6HLR - chains A and E of the 15 polymer chains in the assembly; structure by electron microscopy, 3.18 A resolution.

[Chain A]
Name: DNA-directed RNA polymerase I subunit RPA190
Source organism: Saccharomyces cerevisiae (strain ATCC 204508 / S288c)
Notes: EC 2.7.7.6
UniProt: P10964 (RPA1_YEAST); residues 1-1664 here = UniProt positions 1-1664
Chain sequence (1664 residues; row label = number of the first residue in the row):
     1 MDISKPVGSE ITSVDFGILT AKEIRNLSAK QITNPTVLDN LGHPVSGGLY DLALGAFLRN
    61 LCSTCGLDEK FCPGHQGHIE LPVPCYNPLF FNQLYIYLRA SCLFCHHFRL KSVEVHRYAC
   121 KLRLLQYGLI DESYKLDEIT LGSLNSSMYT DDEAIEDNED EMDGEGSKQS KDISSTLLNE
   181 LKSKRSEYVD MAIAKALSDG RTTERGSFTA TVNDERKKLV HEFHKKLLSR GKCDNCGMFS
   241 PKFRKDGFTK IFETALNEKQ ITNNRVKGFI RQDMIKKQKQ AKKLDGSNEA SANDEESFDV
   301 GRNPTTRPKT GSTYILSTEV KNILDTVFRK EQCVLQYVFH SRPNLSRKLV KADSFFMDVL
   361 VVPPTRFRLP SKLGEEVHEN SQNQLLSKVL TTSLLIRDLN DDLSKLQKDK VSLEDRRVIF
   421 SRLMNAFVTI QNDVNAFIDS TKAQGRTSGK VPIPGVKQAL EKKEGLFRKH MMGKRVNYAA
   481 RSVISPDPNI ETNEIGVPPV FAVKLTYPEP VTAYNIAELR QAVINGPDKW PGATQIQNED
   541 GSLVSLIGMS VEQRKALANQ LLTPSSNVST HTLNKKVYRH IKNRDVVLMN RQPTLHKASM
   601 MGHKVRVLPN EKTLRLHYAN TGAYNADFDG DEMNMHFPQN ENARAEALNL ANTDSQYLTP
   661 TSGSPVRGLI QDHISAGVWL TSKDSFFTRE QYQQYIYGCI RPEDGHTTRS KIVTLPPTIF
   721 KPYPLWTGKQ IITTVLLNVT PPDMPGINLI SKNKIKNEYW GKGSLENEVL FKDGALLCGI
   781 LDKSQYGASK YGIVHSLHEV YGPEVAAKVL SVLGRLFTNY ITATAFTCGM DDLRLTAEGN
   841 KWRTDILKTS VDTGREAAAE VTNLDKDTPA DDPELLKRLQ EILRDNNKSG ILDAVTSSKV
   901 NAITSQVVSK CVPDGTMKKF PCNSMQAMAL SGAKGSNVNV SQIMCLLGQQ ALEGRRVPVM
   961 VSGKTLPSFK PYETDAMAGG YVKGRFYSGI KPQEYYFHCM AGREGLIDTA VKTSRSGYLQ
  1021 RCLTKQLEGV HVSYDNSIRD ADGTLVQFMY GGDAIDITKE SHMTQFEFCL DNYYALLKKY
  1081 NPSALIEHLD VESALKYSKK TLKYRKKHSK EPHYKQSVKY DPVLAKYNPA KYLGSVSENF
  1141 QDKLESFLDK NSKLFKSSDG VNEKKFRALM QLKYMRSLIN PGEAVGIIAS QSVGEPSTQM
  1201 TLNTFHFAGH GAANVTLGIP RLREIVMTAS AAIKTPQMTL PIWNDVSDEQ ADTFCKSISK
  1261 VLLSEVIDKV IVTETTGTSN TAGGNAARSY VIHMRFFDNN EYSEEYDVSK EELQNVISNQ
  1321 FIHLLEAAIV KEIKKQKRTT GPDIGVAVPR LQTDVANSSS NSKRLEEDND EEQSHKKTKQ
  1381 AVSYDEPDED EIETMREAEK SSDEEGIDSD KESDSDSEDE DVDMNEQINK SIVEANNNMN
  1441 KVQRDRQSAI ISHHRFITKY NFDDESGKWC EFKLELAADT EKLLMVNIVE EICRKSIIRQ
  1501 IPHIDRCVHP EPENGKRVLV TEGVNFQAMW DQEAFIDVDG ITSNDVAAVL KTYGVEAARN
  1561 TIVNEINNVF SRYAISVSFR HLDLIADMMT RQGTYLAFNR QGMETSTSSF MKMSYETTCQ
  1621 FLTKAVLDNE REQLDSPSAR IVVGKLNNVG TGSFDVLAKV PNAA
Disordered / not traced: 141-171, 269-311, 407-412, 446-450, 1154-1159, 1203-1213, 1278-1286, 1339-1432, 1664
Bound ions: Zn2+ site 1: C62, C65, C72, H75; Zn2+ site 2: C102, C105, C233, C236; Mg2+: D627, D629, D631 (shared with 1 residue of chain R)
Small-molecule neighbours: phosphomethylphosphonic acid guanylate ester (G2P): R591, P593, N625, D627, D629, L1202
UniProt features mapped onto this chain:
  - region: P992 to E1004 (Bridging helix)
  - binding site (Zn(2+)): C62, C65, C72, H75, C102, C105, C233, C236
  - binding site (Mg(2+)): D627, D629, D631
  - modified residue (Phosphoserine): S889, S1636
Reported in the primary citation:
  - binding site for phosphomethylphosphonic acid guanylate ester: R591, N625, L1202
  - conformationally variable residues (order/disorder transition): N1203 to A1212

[Chain E]
Name: DNA-directed RNA polymerases I, II, and III subunit RPABC1
Source organism: Saccharomyces cerevisiae (strain ATCC 204508 / S288c)
UniProt: P20434 (RPAB1_YEAST); residues 1-215 here = UniProt positions 1-215
Chain sequence (215 residues; row label = number of the first residue in the row):
     1 MDQENERNIS RLWRAFRTVK EMVKDRGYFI TQEEVELPLE DFKAKYCDSM GRPQRKMMSF
    61 QANPTEESIS KFPDMGSLWV EFCDEPSVGV KTMKTFVIHI QEKNFQTGIF VYQNNITPSA
   121 MKLVPSIPPA TIETFNEAAL VVNITHHELV PKHIRLSSDE KRELLKRYRL KESQLPRIQR
   181 ADPVALYLGL KRGEVVKIIR KSETSGRYAS YRICM
Disordered / not traced: 1, 119-120

[Interface between chain A and chain E]
Residue-residue contacts (105):
  I130(A) - S173(E)
  I130(A) - M215(E)  hydrophobic
  D131(A) - E172(E)
  D131(A) - G193(E)
  D131(A) - M215(E)
  Y134(A) - R192(E)
  E138(A) - P128(E)
  S207(A) - K171(E)
  T209(A) - K171(E)
  T209(A) - S173(E)  hydrogen bond (side chain-backbone)
  T209(A) - Q174(E)
  T211(A) - S173(E)
  T211(A) - R177(E)  hydrogen bond
  V212(A) - S173(E)
  D214(A) - R177(E)  salt bridge
  E215(A) - R177(E)  salt bridge
  D1035(A) - R167(E)
  D1035(A) - Y168(E)
  S1037(A) - Y168(E)
  R1039(A) - Y168(E)
  R1039(A) - L170(E)
  G1043(A) - Q174(E)
  T1044(A) - Q174(E)  hydrogen bond (side chain-backbone)
  L1045(A) - L170(E)  hydrophobic
  L1045(A) - Q174(E)  hydrogen bond (backbone-backbone)
  L1045(A) - P176(E)
  V1046(A) - P176(E)
  F1048(A) - L164(E)  hydrophobic
  F1048(A) - Y168(E)  hydrophobic
  F1048(A) - S210(E)
  F1048(A) - Y211(E)
  G1051(A) - S202(E)
  G1051(A) - S205(E)
  G1052(A) - S205(E)
  G1052(A) - Y208(E)
  D1053(A) - S205(E)
  R1105(A) - K201(E)
  R1105(A) - R207(E)
  H1113(A) - T145(E)
  H1113(A) - H147(E)  hydrogen bond (side chain-backbone)
  H1113(A) - V150(E)  hydrogen bond (side chain-backbone)
  H1113(A) - K152(E)
  Y1114(A) - T145(E)
  Y1114(A) - H146(E)  hydrogen bond
  Y1114(A) - K152(E)
  Q1116(A) - K152(E)
  V1118(A) - I154(E)  hydrophobic
  V1118(A) - I199(E)  hydrophobic
  Y1120(A) - R207(E)  hydrogen bond (backbone-side chain)
  D1121(A) - K197(E)  salt bridge
  P1122(A) - R207(E)
  S1137(A) - S205(E)
  E1138(A) - S205(E)  hydrogen bond (backbone-backbone)
  E1138(A) - R207(E)  salt bridge
  N1139(A) - T204(E)
  N1139(A) - S205(E)  hydrogen bond (backbone-backbone)
  N1139(A) - G206(E)  hydrogen bond (side chain-backbone)
  Q1527(A) - A138(E)
  Q1527(A) - A139(E)
  W1530(A) - R14(E)  hydrogen bond (backbone-side chain)
  W1530(A) - A139(E)
  W1530(A) - V141(E)
  W1530(A) - V142(E)  hydrophobic
  W1530(A) - I144(E)  hydrophobic
  D1531(A) - R11(E)  salt bridge
  E1533(A) - R14(E)  salt bridge
  V1538(A) - V142(E)  hydrophobic
  V1538(A) - H147(E)
  D1539(A) - H146(E)
  D1539(A) - H147(E)
  D1539(A) - E148(E)  hydrogen bond (backbone-backbone)
  I1541(A) - H147(E)  hydrogen bond (backbone-side chain)
  T1542(A) - L149(E)
  K1551(A) - P183(E)
  T1552(A) - I144(E)
  T1552(A) - P183(E)
  Y1553(A) - I144(E)  hydrophobic
  Y1553(A) - H147(E)
  Y1553(A) - V150(E)
  Y1553(A) - V184(E)
  G1554(A) - V184(E)
  V1555(A) - I178(E)  hydrophobic
  V1555(A) - D182(E)
  V1555(A) - R212(E)
  E1556(A) - P151(E)
  E1556(A) - H153(E)
  E1556(A) - I198(E)
  E1556(A) - R200(E)  salt bridge
  E1556(A) - R212(E)  salt bridge
  A1557(A) - L149(E)
  A1557(A) - V150(E)  hydrophobic
  R1559(A) - R200(E)
  R1559(A) - Y208(E)  hydrogen bond
  N1560(A) - L149(E)  hydrogen bond (side chain-backbone)
  T1561(A) - L149(E)
  F1579(A) - E203(E)
  R1580(A) - T204(E)
  D1583(A) - Y208(E)  hydrogen bond
  D1587(A) - R200(E)  salt bridge
  T1590(A) - R212(E)  hydrogen bond (backbone-side chain)
  R1591(A) - R177(E)  hydrogen bond (backbone-backbone)
  Q1592(A) - R177(E)
  Q1592(A) - Q179(E)
  G1593(A) - R177(E)  hydrogen bond (backbone-backbone)
  G1593(A) - Q179(E)
Also at the interface, not in a pair above, chain A (65 interface residues in all): R201, F208, A1125, G1540, L1550, N1564, T1594
Also at the interface, not in a pair above, chain E (54 interface residues in all): N143, L175, A209

[Overview]
65 residues of chain A face 54 of chain E across their interface; the contacts include 20 hydrogen bonds and 9
salt bridges. Polar contacts include D214(A)-R177(E), E215(A)-R177(E) and D1121(A)-K197(E). The paper reports
a binding site for phosphomethylphosphonic acid guanylate ester at R591(A), N625(A) and L1202(A);
conformational variability at N1203(A).
Here chain A is DNA-directed RNA polymerase I subunit RPA190 and chain E is DNA-directed RNA polymerases I,
II, and III subunit RPABC1, both from Saccharomyces cerevisiae (strain ATCC 204508 / S288c). Entry 6HLR (Yeast
RNA polymerase I elongation complex bound to nucleotide analog GMPCPP (core focused)) was determined by
electron microscopy (same publication as 6HKO, 6HLQ and 6HLS).
